PDB entry 8YD4 | electron microscopy, 3.69 A resolution | chains A and M of the 14 polymer chains in the assembly

== Chain A ==
Name: ATP-dependent Clp protease proteolytic subunit 1
From: Mycobacterium tuberculosis H37Rv
Notes: EC 3.4.21.92
UniProtKB: P9WPC5 (CLPP1_MYCTU); numbering as in UniProt (aligned over 1-200)
Amino-acid sequence (200 residues; numbered 1 to 200; the number before each row is that of its first residue):
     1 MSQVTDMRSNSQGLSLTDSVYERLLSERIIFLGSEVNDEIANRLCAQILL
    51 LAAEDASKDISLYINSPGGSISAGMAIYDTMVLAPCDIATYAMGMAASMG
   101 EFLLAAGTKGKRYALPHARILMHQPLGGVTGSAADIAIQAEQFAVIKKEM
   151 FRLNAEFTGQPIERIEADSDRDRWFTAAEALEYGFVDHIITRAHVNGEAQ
Disordered / not traced: 1-13, 128-132, 195-200
UniProt features mapped onto this chain:
  - active site: Ser98 (Nucleophile), His123

== Chain M ==
Name: ATP-dependent Clp protease proteolytic subunit 2
From: Mycobacterium tuberculosis H37Rv
Notes: EC 3.4.21.92
UniProtKB: P9WPC3 (CLPP2_MYCTU); residues 1-214 here = UniProt positions 1-214
Amino-acid sequence (214 residues; numbered 1 to 214; the number before each row is that of its first residue):
     1 MNSQNSQIQPQARYILPSFIEHSSFGVKESNPYNKLFEERIIFLGVQVDD
    51 ASANDIMAQLLVLESLDPDRDITMYINSPGGGFTSLMAIYDTMQYVRADI
   101 QTVCLGQAASAAAVLLAAGTPGKRMALPNARVLIHQPSLSGVIQGQFSDL
   151 EIQAAEIERMRTLMETTLARHTGKDAGVIRKDTDRDKILTAEEAKDYGII
   201 DTVLEYRKLSAQTA
Disordered / not traced: 1-29, 139-147, 211-214
UniProt features mapped onto this chain:
  - active site: Ser110 (Nucleophile), His135

== How chain A and chain M interact ==
Pairs across the interface - 7 pairs, chain A then chain M:
  Leu126(A) with Ser148(M); Asp149(M)
  Gly127(A) with Leu150(M)
  Ile136(A) with Ala154(M), hydrophobic; Ile157(M), hydrophobic
  Ala140(A) with Ala154(M), hydrophobic
  Phe143(A) with Leu150(M), hydrophobic
Also at the interface, not in a pair above, chain A (9 interface residues in all): Pro125, Ala133, Ala134, Gln139
Also at the interface, not in a pair above, chain M (8 interface residues in all): Gln136, Pro137, Glu151

== Overview ==
The interface between chain A and chain M involves 9 residues on one side and 8 on the other. From UniProt:
active-site residues Ser98(A) and His123(A) on chain A; active-site residues Ser110(M) and His135(M) on chain
M.
Chain A is ATP-dependent Clp protease proteolytic subunit 1 and chain M is ATP-dependent Clp protease
proteolytic subunit 2, both from Mycobacterium tuberculosis H37Rv; the structure, CryoEM structure of apo M.
tuberculosis ClpP1P2, was determined by electron microscopy.
